PDB entry 8WC8 | electron microscopy, 2.90 A resolution | chains A and S of the 5 polymer chains in the assembly

# Chain A
Name: Guanine nucleotide-binding protein G(s) subunit alpha isoforms short
Source organism: Homo sapiens
Amino-acid sequence (362 residues; numbered 0 to 361; the number before each row is that of its first residue; numbering starts at 0):
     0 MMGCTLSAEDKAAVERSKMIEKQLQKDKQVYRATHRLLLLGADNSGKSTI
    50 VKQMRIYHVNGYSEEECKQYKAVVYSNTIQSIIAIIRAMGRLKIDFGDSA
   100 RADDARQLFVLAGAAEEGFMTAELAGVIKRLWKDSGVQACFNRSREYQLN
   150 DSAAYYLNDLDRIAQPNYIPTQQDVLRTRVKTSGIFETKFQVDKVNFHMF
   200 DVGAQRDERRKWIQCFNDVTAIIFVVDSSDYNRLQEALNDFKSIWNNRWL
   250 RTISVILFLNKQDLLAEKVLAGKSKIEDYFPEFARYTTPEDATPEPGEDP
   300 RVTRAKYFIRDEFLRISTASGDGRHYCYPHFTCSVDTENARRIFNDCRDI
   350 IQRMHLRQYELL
Unresolved in the structure: 0-3, 55-180, 288-296, 321

# Chain S
Name: scFv16
Source organism: synthetic construct
Notes: antibody fragment or engineered binder
Amino-acid sequence (285 residues; row label = number of the first residue in the row; note: 16 numbers in that range are skipped by the numbering (no residue carries them; nothing is unmodelled there); a row labelled like 119A-119Q holds insertion residues (119A, then the next letters in order); numbers below 1 keep their minus sign (Met-36 is residue -36)):
   -36 MLLVNQSHQGFNKEHTSKMVSAIVLYVLLAAAAHSAFAVQLVESGGGLVQ
    14 PGGSRKLSCSASGFAFSSFGMHWVRQAPEKGLEWVAYISSGSGTIYYADT
    64 VKGRFTISRDDPKNTLFLQMTSLRSEDTAMYYCVRSIYYYGSSPFDFWGQ
   114 GTTLTV
119A-119Q SAGGGGSGGGGSGGGGS
   136 ADIVMTQATSSVPVTPGESVSISCRSSKSLLHSNGNTYLYWFLQRPGQSP
   186 QLLIYRMSNLASGVPDRFSGSGSGTAFTLTISRLEAEDVGVYYCMQHLEY
   236 PLTFGAGTKLEL
Unresolved in the structure: -36 to 1, 17, 119A-119Q
Disulfides: Cys22-Cys96

# Chain A / chain S interface
Contacting residue pairs (17):
  Ser6(A) with Tyr173(S)
  Ala7(A) with His232(S); Leu233(S); Tyr235(S), hydrogen bond (backbone-side chain)
  Asp9(A) with Asn169(S); Tyr173(S), hydrogen bond
  Ala11(A) with Tyr101(S), hydrophobic; Tyr235(S)
  Ala12(A) with Tyr101(S)
  Glu14(A) with Tyr50(S), hydrogen bond; Ser52(S), hydrogen bond; Thr57(S), hydrogen bond
  Arg15(A) with Ile100(S); Tyr101(S); Tyr102(S)
  Met18(A) with Ser53(S), hydrogen bond; Gly54(S), hydrogen bond (side chain-backbone)
Interface residues without a listed pair, chain A (10 interface residues in all): Glu8, Lys10
Interface residues without a listed pair, chain S (15 interface residues in all): Ser31, Tyr59

# Overview
10 residues of chain A and 15 residues of chain S are in contact; the contacts include 7 hydrogen bonds. Polar
pairs include Ala7(A)-Tyr235(S), Asp9(A)-Tyr173(S) and Glu14(A)-Tyr50(S).
Chain A is Guanine nucleotide-binding protein G(s) subunit alpha isoforms short (Homo sapiens) and chain S is
scFv16 (synthetic construct); the structure, Cryo-EM structure of the ZH8651-bound hTAAR1-Gs complex, was
determined by electron microscopy, deposited together with 8WC3, 8WC4, 8WC5, 8WC6, 8WC7, 8WC9, 8WCA and 8WCB.
